5TOH - chains A and B of the 3 polymer chains in the assembly; structure by X-ray diffraction, 2.01 A resolution.

Chain A (and B):
Name: Polymerase cofactor VP35
From: Lake Victoria marburgvirus (strain Musoke-80)
Notes: chain B of this document is another copy of the same molecule, construct and numbering; everything in this record applies to it too
UniProt: P35259 (VP35_MABVM); residues 2-72 here correspond to UniProt positions 60-130 (UniProt number = residue number + 58)
Chain sequence (72 residues; numbered 1 to 72; the number before each row is that of its first residue):
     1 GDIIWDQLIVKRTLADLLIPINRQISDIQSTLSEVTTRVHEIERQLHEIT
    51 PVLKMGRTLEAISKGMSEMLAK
Unresolved in the structure: 53-72 (chain B: 71-72)
Differences from the reference sequence: expression tag (1)
From the paper describing this entry:
  - conformationally variable residues (helix shift): Pro20, Pro51

How chain A and chain B interact:
Pairs across the interface (31):
  Trp5(A) - Ile3(B)  hydrophobic
  Ile9(A) - Gln7(B)
  Thr13(A) - Val10(B)
  Thr13(A) - Leu14(B)
  Leu14(A) - Leu14(B)
  Leu14(A) - Leu18(B)  hydrophobic
  Leu17(A) - Lys11(B)
  Leu17(A) - Leu14(B)  hydrophobic
  Leu17(A) - Ala15(B)
  Leu17(A) - Leu18(B)  hydrophobic
  Leu18(A) - Leu18(B)  hydrophobic
  Ile21(A) - Ile21(B)  hydrophobic
  Ile21(A) - Asn22(B)
  Ile21(A) - Ile25(B)  hydrophobic
  Gln24(A) - Ile25(B)
  Gln24(A) - Gln29(B)
  Ile28(A) - Ile25(B)  hydrophobic
  Ile28(A) - Ile28(B)  hydrophobic
  Ile28(A) - Leu32(B)
  Thr31(A) - Leu32(B)
  Leu32(A) - Leu32(B)  hydrophobic
  Val35(A) - Thr36(B)
  Arg38(A) - Thr36(B)
  Arg38(A) - Glu43(B)  salt bridge
  Val39(A) - Val39(B)  hydrophobic
  Ile42(A) - Val39(B)  hydrophobic
  Ile42(A) - Ile42(B)  hydrophobic
  Ile42(A) - Glu43(B)
  Ile42(A) - Leu46(B)  hydrophobic
  Ile49(A) - Thr50(B)
  Ile49(A) - Arg57(B)
Also at the interface, not in a pair above, chain A (20 interface residues in all): Val10, Ile25, Gln45, Leu46
Also at the interface, not in a pair above, chain B (23 interface residues in all): Val35, His40, Leu53

Summary:
20 residues of chain A and 23 residues of chain B are in contact; the contacts include 1 salt bridge. Its one
salt-bridged contact is Arg38(A)-Glu43(B). From the paper: conformational variability at Pro20(A) and
Pro51(A).
Both chains are Polymerase cofactor VP35 (Lake Victoria marburgvirus (strain Musoke-80)). Entry 5TOH (Crystal
Structure of the Marburg Virus VP35 Oligomerization Domain I2) was determined by X-ray diffraction, deposited
together with 5TOI.
